Entry 4J5K (X-ray diffraction, 1.23 A resolution); this record covers chain A.

== Chain A ==
Molecule: Guanyl-specific ribonuclease Sa
Source organism: Streptomyces aureofaciens
Notes: EC 3.1.27.3; fragment: Ribonuclease Sa
Reference sequence: P05798 (RNSA_STRAU); residues 1-96 here = UniProt positions 1-96
Sequence (96 residues; each row starts with the number of its first residue):
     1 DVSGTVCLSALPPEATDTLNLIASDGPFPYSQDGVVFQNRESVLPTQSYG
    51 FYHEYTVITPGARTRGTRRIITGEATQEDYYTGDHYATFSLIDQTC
Sequence notes: engineered mutation Phe51 (Tyr in P05798)
Cystine bridges: Cys7-Cys96
Curated features (UniProtKB/Swiss-Prot):
  - active site: Glu54 (Proton acceptor), His85 (Proton donor)
  - mutagenesis: Asn39 (N39A/D/S: Decreases protein stability)
From the paper describing this entry:
  - mutagenesis - Y51F, Y80F: decreased stability (citing earlier work)
  - contacts within the chain: Glu78-Tyr80 (hydrogen bond)
  - mutagenesis - N20A: unchanged stability
  - mutagenesis - S3A, S9A, N39A: decreased stability
  - mutagenesis - S31A, S48A, S90A: increased stability

== Overview ==
Curated annotation (UniProt) lists active-site residues Glu54 and His85 and one mutagenesis site. The paper
reports that Y51F, Y80F and S3A, among others, reduce stability; contacts within the chain involving Tyr80 and
Glu78; 9 substitutions were tested in all.
Chain A is Guanyl-specific ribonuclease Sa (Streptomyces aureofaciens); the structure, Crystal structure
analysis of Streptomyces aureofaciens ribonuclease Sa Y51F mutant, was determined by X-ray diffraction
together with 4J5G and 4GHO from the same study.
